6WYB - chains A and B of the 3 polymer chains in the assembly; structure by X-ray diffraction, 2.50 A resolution.

Chain A:
Molecule: DNA polymerase
Organism: Thermococcus kodakarensis (strain ATCC BAA-918 / JCM 12380 / KOD1)
Notes: EC 2.7.7.7
UniProt: D0VWU9 (D0VWU9_THEKO); residue numbers follow UniProt; this construct covers 1-774
Amino-acid sequence (774 residues; each row starts with the number of its first residue):
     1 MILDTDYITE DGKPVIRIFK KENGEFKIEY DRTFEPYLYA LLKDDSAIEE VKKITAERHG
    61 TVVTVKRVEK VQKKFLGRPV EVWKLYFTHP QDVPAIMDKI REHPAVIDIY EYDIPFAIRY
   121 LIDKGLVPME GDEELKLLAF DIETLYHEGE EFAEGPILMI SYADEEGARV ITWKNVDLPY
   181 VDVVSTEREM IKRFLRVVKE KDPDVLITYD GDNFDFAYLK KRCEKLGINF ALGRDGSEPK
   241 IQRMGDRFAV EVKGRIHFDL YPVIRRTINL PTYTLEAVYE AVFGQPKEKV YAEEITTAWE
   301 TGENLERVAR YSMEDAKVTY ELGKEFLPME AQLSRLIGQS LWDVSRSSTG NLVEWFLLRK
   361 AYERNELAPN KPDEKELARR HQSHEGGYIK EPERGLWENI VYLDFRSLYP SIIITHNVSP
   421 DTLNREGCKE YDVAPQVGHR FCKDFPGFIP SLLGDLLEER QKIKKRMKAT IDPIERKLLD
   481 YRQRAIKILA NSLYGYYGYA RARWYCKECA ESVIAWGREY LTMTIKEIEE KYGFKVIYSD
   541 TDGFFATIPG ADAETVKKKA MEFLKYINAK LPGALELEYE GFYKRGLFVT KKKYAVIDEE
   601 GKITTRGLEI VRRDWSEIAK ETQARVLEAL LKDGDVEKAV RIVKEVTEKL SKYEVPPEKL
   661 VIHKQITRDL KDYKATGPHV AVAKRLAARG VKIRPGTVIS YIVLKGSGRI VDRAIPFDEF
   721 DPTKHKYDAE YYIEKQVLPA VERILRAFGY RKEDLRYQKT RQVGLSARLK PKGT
Disordered / not traced: 147-150, 174-176, 658-661, 720-725, 757-774
Sequence notes: conflict Leu38 (Phe in D0VWU9), Met97 (Arg in D0VWU9), Ile118 (Lys in D0VWU9), Leu137 (Met in D0VWU9), His147 (Glu in D0VWU9), Asp210 (Asn in D0VWU9), His381 (Arg in D0VWU9), His384 (Tyr in D0VWU9), Ile389 (Val in D0VWU9), Arg466 (Lys in D0VWU9), Leu493 (Tyr in D0VWU9), Ile514 (Thr in D0VWU9), Leu521 (Ile in D0VWU9), Lys584 (Glu in D0VWU9), Leu587 (Phe in D0VWU9), Lys664 (Glu in D0VWU9), Val711 (Gly in D0VWU9), Lys735 (Asn in D0VWU9), Arg768 (Trp in D0VWU9)
Reported in the primary citation:
  - conformationally variable residues (domain motion, side-chain flip): Arg518, Trp615 to Leu660, Ile662 to Phe720, Asp728 to Arg756

Chain B:
Molecule: 16-nt RNA strand
Sequence (16 nucleotides; each row starts with the number of its first residue):
     1 UAUAGGCAUA CGACCA
Disordered / not traced: 1-5

Interface between chain A and chain B:
Residue-residue contacts - 19 pairs, chain A then chain B:
  His384(A) - G6(B)  phosphate contact
  Gly386(A) - G6(B)  sugar contact
  Ile389(A) - C7(B)  sugar contact
  Thr590(A) - U9(B)  sugar contact
  Lys591(A) - A8(B)  hydrogen bond to the sugar
  Lys592(A) - G6(B)  base contact
  Lys592(A) - C7(B)  hydrogen bond to the base
  Lys592(A) - A8(B)  sugar contact
  Lys593(A) - U9(B)  hydrogen bond to the sugar
  Thr676(A) - A13(B)  sugar contact
  Gly677(A) - G12(B)  sugar contact
  Pro678(A) - G12(B)  sugar contact
  Arg709(A) - A13(B)  hydrogen bond to the phosphate
  Arg709(A) - C14(B)  salt bridge to the phosphate
  Ile710(A) - G12(B)  phosphate contact
  Ile710(A) - A13(B)  hydrogen bond to the phosphate
  Val711(A) - A13(B)  phosphate contact
  Pro739(A) - C11(B)  phosphate contact
  Arg743(A) - A10(B)  phosphate contact
Interface residues without a listed pair, chain A (19 interface residues in all): Gln382, Ser383, Glu385, Lys752

Summary:
The interface between chain A and chain B involves 19 residues on one side and 9 on the other; the contacts
include 5 hydrogen bonds and 1 salt bridge. Among the polar pairs are Lys592(A)-C7(B), Lys591(A)-A8(B) and
Lys593(A)-U9(B). From the paper: conformational variability at Arg518(A), Trp615(A) and Ile662(A) among
others.
Chain A is DNA polymerase (Thermococcus kodakarensis (strain ATCC BAA-918 / JCM 12380 / KOD1)) and chain B is
a 16-nt RNA strand; the structure, RTX (Reverse Transcription Xenopolymerase) in complex with an RNA/DNA
hybrid, was determined by X-ray diffraction together with 6WYA from the same study.
